Entry 8X1Z (X-ray diffraction, 2.62 A resolution); this record covers chains B and E of the 3 polymer chains in the assembly.

== Chain B ==
Molecule: HIV-1 RT p51 subunit
Organism: Human immunodeficiency virus 1
Reference sequence: P12497 (POL_HV1N5); residues 1-428 here correspond to UniProt positions 588-1015 (UniProt number = residue number + 587)
Chain sequence (444 residues; each row starts with the number of its first residue; numbers below 1 keep their minus sign (Met-15 is residue -15)):
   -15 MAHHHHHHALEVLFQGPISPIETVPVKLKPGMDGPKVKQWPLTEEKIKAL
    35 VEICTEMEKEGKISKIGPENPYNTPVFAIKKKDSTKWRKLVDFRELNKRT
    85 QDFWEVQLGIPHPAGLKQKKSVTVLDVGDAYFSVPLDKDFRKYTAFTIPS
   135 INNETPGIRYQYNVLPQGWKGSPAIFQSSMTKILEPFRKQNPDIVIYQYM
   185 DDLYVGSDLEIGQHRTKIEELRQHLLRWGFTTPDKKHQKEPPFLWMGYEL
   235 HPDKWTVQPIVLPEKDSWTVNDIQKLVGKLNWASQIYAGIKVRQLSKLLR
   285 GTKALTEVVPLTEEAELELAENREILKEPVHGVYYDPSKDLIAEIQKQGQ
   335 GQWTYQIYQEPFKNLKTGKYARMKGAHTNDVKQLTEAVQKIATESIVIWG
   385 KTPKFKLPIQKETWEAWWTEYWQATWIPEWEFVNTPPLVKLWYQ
Not modelled in the structure: -15 to 4, 214-230, 428
Sequence notes: expression tag (-15 to 0); engineered mutation Ser162 (Cys749 in P12497), Ser280 (Cys867 in P12497)
UniProt features mapped onto this chain:
  - region: Phe227 to His235 (RT 'primer grip')
  - motif: Trp398 to Trp414 (Tryptophan repeat motif)
  - binding site (Mg(2+)): Asp110, Asp185, Asp186
  - site (Essential for RT p66/p51 heterodimerization): Trp401, Trp414

== Chain E ==
Molecule: DNA/RNA
Sequence (38 nucleotides; each row starts with the number of its first residue; numbers below 1 keep their minus sign (DT-4 is residue -4)):
    -4 TAATCGCCCCCCTTCGGTGCTTTGCACCGAAGGGGGGC
Not modelled in the structure: -4 to -2
Modified / non-standard residues: OMC (o2'-methylycytidine-5'-monophosphate) at position 2; OMC (o2'-methylycytidine-5'-monophosphate) at position 4
Residues lining bound ligands: E-CFCP-triphosphate (XTE): DC0, DG1, DC33

== How chain B and chain E interact ==
Residue-residue contacts - 5 pairs, chain B then chain E:
  Lys22(B) with OMC_4(E), salt bridge to the phosphate
  Trp266(B) with DT16(E), base contact
  Gln269(B) with DT16(E), hydrogen bond to the base
  Lys395(B) with DC23(E), phosphate contact; DG24(E), salt bridge to the phosphate
Interface residues without a listed pair, chain B (5 interface residues in all): Phe346

== In short ==
5 residues of chain B face 4 of chain E across their interface; the contacts include 1 hydrogen bond and 2
salt bridges. Polar pairs include Gln269(B)-DT16(E), Lys22(B)-OMC_4(E) and Lys395(B)-DG24(E). Bound to chain
E: E-CFCP-triphosphate. Curated annotation (UniProt) lists 3 Mg2+-binding residues on chain B.
Here chain B is HIV-1 RT p51 subunit (Human immunodeficiency virus 1) and chain E is DNA/RNA. Entry 8X1Z
(HIV-1 reverse transcriptase mutant Q151M/Y115F/F116Y:DNA:E-CFCP-TP ternary complex) was determined by X-ray
diffraction together with 8X20, 8X21 and 8X22 from the same study.
